Entry 4XOJ (X-ray diffraction, 0.91 A resolution); this record covers chains A and B.

== Chain A ==
Protein: Cationic trypsin
Source organism: Bos taurus
Notes: EC 3.4.21.4
Reference sequence: P00760 (TRY1_BOVIN); residues -7 to 238 here correspond to UniProt positions 1-246 (UniProt number = residue number + 8)
Sequence (246 residues; each row starts with the number of its first residue; numbers below 1 keep their minus sign (Met-7 is residue -7)):
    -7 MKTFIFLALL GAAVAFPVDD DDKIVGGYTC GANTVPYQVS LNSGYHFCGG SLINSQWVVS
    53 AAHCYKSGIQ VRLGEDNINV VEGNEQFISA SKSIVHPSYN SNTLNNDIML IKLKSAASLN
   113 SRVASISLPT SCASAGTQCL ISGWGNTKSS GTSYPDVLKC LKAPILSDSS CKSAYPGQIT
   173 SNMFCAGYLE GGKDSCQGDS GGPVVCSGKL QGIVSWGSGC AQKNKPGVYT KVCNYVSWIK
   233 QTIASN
Not modelled in the structure: -7 to 15
Disulfides: Cys22-Cys152, Cys40-Cys56, Cys124-Cys225, Cys131-Cys198, Cys163-Cys177, Cys188-Cys212
Metal / ion sites: Na+: Tyr37 (shared with Ile7(B) of chain B); Ca2+: Glu67, Asn69, Val72, Glu77
UniProt features mapped onto this chain:
  - active site (Charge relay system): His55, Asp99, Ser192
  - binding site (Ca(2+)): Glu67, Asn69, Val72, Glu77
  - binding site (substrate): Asp186, Ser187, Gln189, Gly190, Ser192

== Chain B ==
Protein: Trypsin inhibitor 1
Reference sequence: Q4GWU5 (SFTI1_HELAN); residues 1-13 here correspond to UniProt positions 40-52 (UniProt number = residue number + 39)
Sequence (13 residues; each row starts with the number of its first residue):
     1 GRCTKSIPPI CFP
Disulfides: Cys3-Cys11
Metal / ion sites: Na+: Ile7 (shared with Tyr37(A) of chain A)
UniProt features mapped onto this chain:
  - site: Lys5, Ser6 (Reactive bond)
  - cross-link: Gly1 (Cyclopeptide (Gly-Asp))

== Interface between chain A and chain B ==
Pairs across the interface (44; chain A residue first):
  His38(A) - Ile7(B)
  Phe39(A) - Ser6(B)
  Phe39(A) - Ile7(B)  hydrogen bond (backbone-backbone)
  Cys40(A) - Ser6(B)
  His55(A) - Thr4(B)
  His55(A) - Lys5(B)
  His55(A) - Ser6(B)
  Ser93(A) - Phe12(B)
  Asn94(A) - Arg2(B)  hydrogen bond (backbone-side chain)
  Asn94(A) - Phe12(B)
  Thr95(A) - Arg2(B)  hydrogen bond (backbone-side chain)
  Leu96(A) - Thr4(B)
  Tyr146(A) - Ile7(B)  hydrophobic
  Gln170(A) - Arg2(B)
  Asp186(A) - Lys5(B)  salt bridge
  Ser187(A) - Lys5(B)  hydrogen bond (backbone-side chain)
  Cys188(A) - Lys5(B)
  Gln189(A) - Thr4(B)  hydrogen bond (side chain-backbone)
  Gln189(A) - Lys5(B)
  Gln189(A) - Ser6(B)
  Gln189(A) - Ile7(B)
  Gln189(A) - Pro9(B)
  Gly190(A) - Lys5(B)  hydrogen bond (backbone-backbone)
  Gly190(A) - Ser6(B)
  Gly190(A) - Ile7(B)
  Asp191(A) - Lys5(B)  hydrogen bond (backbone-backbone)
  Ser192(A) - Lys5(B)  hydrogen bond (backbone-backbone)
  Ser192(A) - Ser6(B)  hydrogen bond (side chain-backbone)
  Val206(A) - Lys5(B)
  Ser207(A) - Thr4(B)
  Ser207(A) - Lys5(B)  hydrogen bond (backbone-backbone)
  Trp208(A) - Arg2(B)
  Trp208(A) - Cys3(B)
  Trp208(A) - Thr4(B)
  Trp208(A) - Lys5(B)
  Gly209(A) - Gly1(B)
  Gly209(A) - Arg2(B)
  Gly209(A) - Cys3(B)  hydrogen bond (backbone-backbone)
  Gly209(A) - Lys5(B)
  Ser210(A) - Gly1(B)
  Ser210(A) - Arg2(B)
  Gly211(A) - Gly1(B)  hydrogen bond (backbone-backbone)
  Gly211(A) - Lys5(B)
  Gly219(A) - Lys5(B)
Also at the interface, not in a pair above, chain A (25 interface residues in all): Tyr37
Also at the interface, not in a pair above, chain B (10 interface residues in all): Ile10

== Overview ==
25 residues of chain A face 10 of chain B across their interface, with 12 hydrogen bonds and 1 salt bridge.
Polar contacts include Asp186(A)-Lys5(B), Asn94(A)-Arg2(B) and Thr95(A)-Arg2(B). From UniProt: 3 active-site
residues, 4 Ca2+-binding residues and 5 substrate-binding residues on chain A.
Chain A is Cationic trypsin (Bos taurus) and chain B is Trypsin inhibitor 1; the structure, Structure of
bovine trypsin in complex with analogues of sunflower inhibitor 1 (SFTI-1), was determined by X-ray
diffraction.
